6S0O - chains A and B of the 3 polymer chains in the assembly; structure by X-ray diffraction, 1.80 A resolution.

[Chain A]
Name: Two-domain laccase
Organism: Streptomyces griseoflavus
Notes: EC 1.10.3.2
UniProtKB: A0A0M4FJ81 (A0A0M4FJ81_9ACTN); residue numbers follow UniProt; this construct covers 1-322
Chain sequence (322 residues; each row starts with the number of its first residue):
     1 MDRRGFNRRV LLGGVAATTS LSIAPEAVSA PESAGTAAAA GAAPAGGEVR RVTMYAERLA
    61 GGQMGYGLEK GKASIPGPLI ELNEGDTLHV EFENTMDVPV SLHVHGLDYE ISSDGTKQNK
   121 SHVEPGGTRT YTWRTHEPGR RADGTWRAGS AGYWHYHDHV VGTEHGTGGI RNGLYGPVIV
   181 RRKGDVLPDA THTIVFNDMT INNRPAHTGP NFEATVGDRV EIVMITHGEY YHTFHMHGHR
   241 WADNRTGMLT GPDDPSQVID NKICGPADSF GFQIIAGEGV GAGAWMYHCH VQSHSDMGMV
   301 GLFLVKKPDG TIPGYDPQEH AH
Disordered / not traced: 1-39, 318-322
Bound ions: Cu ion site 1: His103 (shared with His235(B) of chain B); Cu ion site 2: His105, His157 (together with hydrogen peroxide) (shared with His290(B) of chain B); Cu ion site 3: His159 (together with hydrogen peroxide) (shared with His237(B), His288(B) of chain B); Cu ion site 4: His232, Cys289, His294; Cu ion site 5: His235 (shared with 1 residue of chain C); Cu ion site 6: His237, His288 (together with hydrogen peroxide) (shared with 1 residue of chain C); Cu ion site 7: His290 (together with hydrogen peroxide) (shared with 2 residues of chain C)
Residues lining bound ligands:
  - hydrogen peroxide: His235, His237, His288, His290
  - hydrogen peroxide (PEO): His103, His105, His157, His159
What the authors report for this chain:
  - Cu ion coordination: His157
  - contacts within the chain: His157-Ile170 (hydrophobic contact)
  - mutagenesis - H165F (a factor of 255): decreased catalytic activity on ABTS
  - mutagenesis - H165A (1.7-fold): increased catalytic activity on ABTS
  - mutagenesis - I170A, I170F: decreased catalytic activity
  - mutagenesis - H165A: unchanged stability
  - mutagenesis - H165A: increased catalytic activity on 10 mM NaN3
  - mutagenesis - H165F: decreased catalytic activity on K4[Fe(CN)6]
  - mutagenesis - H165F: abolished catalytic activity on 2,6-DMP
  - mutagenesis - H165A (2.8-fold): increased catalytic activity on K4[Fe(CN)6]

[Chain B]
Name: Two-domain laccase
Organism: Streptomyces griseoflavus
Notes: EC 1.10.3.2
UniProtKB: A0A0M4FJ81 (A0A0M4FJ81_9ACTN); residues 40-322 here = UniProt positions 40-322
Chain sequence (283 residues; row label = number of the first residue in the row):
    40 AGAAPAGGEV RRVTMYAERL AGGQMGYGLE KGKASIPGPL IELNEGDTLH VEFENTMDVP
   100 VSLHVHGLDY EISSDGTKQN KSHVEPGGTR TYTWRTHEPG RRADGTWRAG SAGYWHYHDH
   160 VVGTEHGTGG IRNGLYGPVI VRRKGDVLPD ATHTIVFNDM TINNRPAHTG PNFEATVGDR
   220 VEIVMITHGE YYHTFHMHGH RWADNRTGML TGPDDPSQVI DNKICGPADS FGFQIIAGEG
   280 VGAGAWMYHC HVQSHSDMGM VGLFLVKKPD GTIPGYDPQE HAH
Disordered / not traced: 40, 321-322
Bound ions: Cu ion site 1: His103 (shared with 1 residue of chain C); Cu ion site 2: His105, His157 (shared with 1 residue of chain C); Cu ion site 3: His159 (shared with 2 residues of chain C); Cu ion site 4: His232, Cys289, His294; Cu ion site 5: His235 (shared with His103(A) of chain A); Cu ion site 6: His237, His288 (together with hydrogen peroxide) (shared with His159(A) of chain A); Cu ion site 7: His290 (together with hydrogen peroxide) (shared with His105(A), His157(A) of chain A)
Residues lining bound ligands: hydrogen peroxide (PEO): His235, His237, His288, His290

[Chain A / chain B interface]
Residue-residue contacts (78):
  His103(A) - His235(B)
  His103(A) - His237(B)
  His105(A) - His235(B)
  His105(A) - Asp260(B)  salt bridge
  His105(A) - His290(B)
  Gly106(A) - Arg240(B)  hydrogen bond (backbone-side chain)
  Gly106(A) - Asp260(B)  hydrogen bond (backbone-side chain)
  Leu107(A) - Arg240(B)
  Asp108(A) - Arg240(B)  salt bridge
  Asp108(A) - Gly279(B)
  Tyr109(A) - His237(B)
  Tyr109(A) - Gly238(B)  hydrogen bond (side chain-backbone)
  Tyr109(A) - Val280(B)
  Tyr109(A) - Trp285(B)
  Glu110(A) - Val280(B)
  Glu110(A) - Trp285(B)
  Ile111(A) - Ala282(B)
  Ile111(A) - Gly283(B)
  Ile111(A) - Ala284(B)
  Ile111(A) - Trp285(B)  hydrophobic
  Asp114(A) - His237(B)  salt bridge
  Thr116(A) - His237(B)
  Gln118(A) - Met286(B)
  Gln118(A) - Glu319(B)
  Gln118(A) - His320(B)  hydrogen bond (backbone-side chain)
  Asn119(A) - Ala284(B)  hydrogen bond (side chain-backbone)
  Asn119(A) - Gly314(B)
  Asn119(A) - His320(B)  hydrogen bond
  Arg141(A) - Ile275(B)
  Arg141(A) - Glu278(B)  salt bridge
  Asp143(A) - Arg219(B)  salt bridge
  Thr145(A) - Val186(B)
  Thr145(A) - Arg219(B)  hydrogen bond
  Trp146(A) - Leu249(B)
  Trp146(A) - Gly251(B)
  Trp146(A) - Pro252(B)  hydrophobic
  Arg147(A) - Glu278(B)  salt bridge
  Arg147(A) - Gly279(B)
  Ala148(A) - Leu249(B)  hydrophobic
  Ala148(A) - Val258(B)  hydrophobic
  Trp154(A) - Val258(B)
  Trp154(A) - Ile259(B)  hydrophobic
  Trp154(A) - Asp260(B)
  His157(A) - His290(B)  hydrogen bond
  His159(A) - His237(B)
  Thr163(A) - Asp296(B)  hydrogen bond
  His165(A) - Met286(B)
  His165(A) - Gln292(B)  hydrogen bond (backbone-side chain)
  His165(A) - Ser295(B)
  His165(A) - Asp296(B)  salt bridge
  His165(A) - Val300(B)
  Thr167(A) - Gln292(B)  hydrogen bond
  Thr167(A) - Asp296(B)  hydrogen bond
  Ile170(A) - Gln292(B)
  Gly228(A) - Val291(B)
  Gly228(A) - Gln292(B)  hydrogen bond (backbone-backbone)
  Glu229(A) - Tyr231(B)  hydrogen bond (backbone-side chain)
  Glu229(A) - Val291(B)
  Glu229(A) - Gln292(B)
  Glu229(A) - Ser293(B)  hydrogen bond
  Tyr230(A) - Tyr231(B)  hydrogen bond (backbone-side chain)
  Tyr231(A) - Tyr231(B)  hydrogen bond (backbone-side chain)
  Asn244(A) - Pro255(B)
  Arg245(A) - Pro255(B)  hydrogen bond (backbone-backbone)
  Arg245(A) - Gln257(B)
  Asp254(A) - Pro255(B)
  Ile263(A) - Ile263(B)  hydrophobic
  Gly265(A) - Thr233(B)
  Pro266(A) - Tyr231(B)
  Pro266(A) - Thr233(B)  hydrogen bond (backbone-side chain)
  Pro266(A) - Asn261(B)  hydrogen bond (backbone-side chain)
  Pro266(A) - His290(B)
  Pro266(A) - Val291(B)  hydrophobic
  Ala267(A) - Asn261(B)
  Ala267(A) - His290(B)
  Asp268(A) - Asn261(B)  hydrogen bond
  Asp268(A) - Ile263(B)
  Ser269(A) - Gln257(B)  hydrogen bond (backbone-side chain)
Interface residues without a listed pair, chain A (47 interface residues in all): Lys117, His136, Arg140, Gly149, Gly166, Thr250, Ser256, Cys264, Phe270
Interface residues without a listed pair, chain B (42 interface residues in all): Thr250, Ser256, Lys262, His288, Pro313

[Overview]
Chain A and chain B form an interface of 47 and 42 residues respectively; the contacts include 22 hydrogen
bonds and 7 salt bridges. Polar pairs include His105(A)-Asp260(B), Asp108(A)-Arg240(B) and
Asp114(A)-His237(B). The paper reports that I170A and I170F of chain A reduce catalytic activity; Cu ion
coordination by His157(A); 4 substitutions were tested in all.
Here chain A is Two-domain laccase and chain B is Two-domain laccase, both from Streptomyces griseoflavus.
Entry 6S0O (Crystal Structure of Two-Domain Laccase from Streptomyces griseoflavus produced at 0.25 mM copper
sulfate in growth ...) was determined by X-ray diffraction together with 6RH9, 6RHQ, 6FC7, 6FDJ and 5MKM from
the same study.
